4FX2 - chain A; structure by X-ray diffraction, 1.90 A resolution.

== Chain A ==
Molecule: Flavodoxin
Source organism: Desulfovibrio vulgaris
Reference sequence: P00323 (FLAV_DESVH); residues 3-148 here = UniProt positions 3-148
Amino-acid sequence (147 residues; numbered 2 to 148; the number before each row is that of its first residue):
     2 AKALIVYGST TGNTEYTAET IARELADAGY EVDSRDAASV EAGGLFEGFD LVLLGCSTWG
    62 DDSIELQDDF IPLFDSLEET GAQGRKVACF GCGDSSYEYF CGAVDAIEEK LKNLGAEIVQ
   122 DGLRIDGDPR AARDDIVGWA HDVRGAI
Ligand contacts: FMN (flavin mononucleotide): Gly9, Ser10, Thr11, Thr12, Gly13, Asn14, Thr15, Glu16, Ser58, Thr59, Trp60, Gly61, Ser64, Gln68, Cys93, Gly94, Asp95, Tyr98, Tyr100, Phe101, Cys102

== Summary ==
Chain A binds flavin mononucleotide.
Chain A is Flavodoxin (Desulfovibrio vulgaris); the structure, Comparison of the crystal structures of a
flavodoxin in its three oxidation states at cryogenic temperatures, was determined by X-ray diffraction,
deposited together with 2FX2, 3FX2 and 5FX2.
